Entry 8XP1 (electron microscopy, 4.40 A resolution (low resolution: residue-level contacts below are approximate; hydrogen-bond / salt-bridge calls are withheld)); this record covers chains S and Z of the 21 polymer chains in the assembly.

Chain S:
Protein: Flagellar motor switch protein FliM
Organism: Salmonella enterica subsp. enterica serovar Typhimurium str. LT2
UniProtKB: P26418 (FLIM_SALTY); residues 1-334 here = UniProt positions 1-334
Sequence (334 residues; row label = number of the first residue in the row):
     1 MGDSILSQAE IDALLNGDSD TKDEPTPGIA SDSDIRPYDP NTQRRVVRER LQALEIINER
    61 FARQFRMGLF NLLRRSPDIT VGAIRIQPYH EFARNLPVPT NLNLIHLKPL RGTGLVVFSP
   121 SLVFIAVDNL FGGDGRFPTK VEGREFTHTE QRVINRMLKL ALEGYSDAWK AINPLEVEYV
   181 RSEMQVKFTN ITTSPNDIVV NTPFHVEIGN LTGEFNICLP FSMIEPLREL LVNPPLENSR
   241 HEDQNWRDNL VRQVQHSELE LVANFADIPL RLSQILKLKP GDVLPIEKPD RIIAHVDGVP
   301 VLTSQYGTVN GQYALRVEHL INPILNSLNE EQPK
Not modelled in the structure: 1-4, 17-33, 323-334

Chain Z:
Protein: Flagellar motor switch protein FliG
Organism: Salmonella enterica subsp. enterica serovar Typhimurium str. LT2
UniProtKB: P0A1J9 (FLIG_SALTY); residues 1-331 here = UniProt positions 1-331
Sequence (331 residues; row label = number of the first residue in the row):
     1 MSNLSGTDKS VILLMTIGED RAAEVFKHLS TREVQALSTA MANVRQISNK QLTDVLSEFE
    61 QEAEQFAALN INANEYLRSV LVKALGEERA SSLLEDILET RDTTSGIETL NFMEPQSAAD
   121 LIRDEHPQII ATILVHLKRS QAADILALFD ERLRHDVMLR IATFGGVQPA ALAELTEVLN
   181 GLLDGQNLKR SKMGGVRTAA EIINLMKTQQ EEAVITAVRE FDGELAQKII DEMFLFENLV
   241 DVDDRSIQRL LQEVDSESLL IALKGAEPPL REKFLRNMSQ RAADILRDDL ANRGPVRLSQ
   301 VENEQKAILL IVRRLAETGE MVIGSGEDTY V
Not modelled in the structure: 1-3, 86-95, 324-331
Curated features (UniProtKB/Swiss-Prot):
  - motif: E125 to Q128 (Part of the EHPQR-motif)
  - site: R160 (Part of the EHPQR-motif)
Reported in the primary citation:
  - conformationally variable residues (loop rearrangement): F234

Interface between chain S and chain Z:
Contacting residue pairs - 40 pairs, chain S then chain Z:
  L72(S) - Q168(Z)
  R74(S) - Q168(Z)
  F124(S) - H126(Z)
  V127(S) - H126(Z)
  V127(S) - I129(Z)
  D128(S) - Q128(Z)
  D128(S) - R160(Z)
  L130(S) - V167(Z)
  L130(S) - A171(Z)
  F131(S) - Q128(Z)
  F131(S) - T132(Z)
  F131(S) - V167(Z)
  F131(S) - A171(Z)
  F131(S) - L175(Z)
  G132(S) - Q128(Z)
  G132(S) - G165(Z)
  G132(S) - G166(Z)
  G132(S) - V167(Z)
  G133(S) - Q128(Z)
  D134(S) - T163(Z)
  R136(S) - T163(Z)
  F137(S) - D156(Z)
  F137(S) - L159(Z)
  F137(S) - R160(Z)
  F137(S) - T163(Z)
  T139(S) - H126(Z)
  T139(S) - R160(Z)
  K140(S) - R152(Z)
  R144(S) - D124(Z)
  R144(S) - H126(Z)
  T147(S) - D124(Z)
  T147(S) - E125(Z)
  H148(S) - V178(Z)
  T149(S) - L175(Z)
  T149(S) - V178(Z)
  E150(S) - H126(Z)
  R152(S) - E174(Z)
  R152(S) - E177(Z)
  R152(S) - V178(Z)
  R156(S) - E174(Z)
Interface residues without a listed pair, chain S (23 interface residues in all): L73, P138
Interface residues without a listed pair, chain Z (24 interface residues in all): P127, F164, A170, L182

In short:
The interface between chain S and chain Z involves 23 residues on one side and 24 on the other. The paper
reports conformational variability at F234(Z).
Chain S is Flagellar motor switch protein FliM and chain Z is Flagellar motor switch protein FliG, both from
Salmonella enterica subsp. enterica serovar Typhimurium str. LT2; the structure, Cryo-EM structure of the
protomers of the C ring in the CW state, was determined by electron microscopy, deposited together with 8WHT,
8WIW, 8WK3, 8WK4, 8WKI, 8WKK and 11 further entries.
